Entry 6QZD (X-ray diffraction, 2.66 A resolution); this record covers chains BBB and CCC of the 3 polymer chains in the assembly.

Chain BBB:
Name: HLA class II histocompatibility antigen, DRB1-1 beta chain
Source organism: Homo sapiens
Reference sequence: P04229 (2B11_HUMAN); residues 1-190 here correspond to UniProt positions 30-219 (UniProt number = residue number + 29)
Sequence (191 residues; each row starts with the number of its first residue; numbering starts at 0):
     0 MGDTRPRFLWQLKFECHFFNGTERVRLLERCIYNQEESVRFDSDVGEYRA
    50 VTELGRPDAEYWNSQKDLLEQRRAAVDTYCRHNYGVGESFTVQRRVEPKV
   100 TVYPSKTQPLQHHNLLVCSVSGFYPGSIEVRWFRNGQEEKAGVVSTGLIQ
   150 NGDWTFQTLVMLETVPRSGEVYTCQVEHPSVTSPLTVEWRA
Disulfides: Cys15-Cys79, Cys117-Cys173
Sequence notes: initiating methionine (0)

Chain CCC:
Name: Matrix protein 1
Reference sequence: P05777 (M1_I33A0); residues 5-18 here correspond to UniProt positions 17-30 (UniProt number = residue number + 12)
Sequence (14 residues; each row starts with the number of its first residue):
     5 SGPLKAEIAQRLED

Chain BBB / chain CCC interface:
Pairs across the interface (26):
  Leu11(BBB) - Ala13(CCC)  hydrophobic
  Phe13(BBB) - Glu11(CCC)
  Asp57(BBB) - Leu16(CCC)
  Tyr60(BBB) - Arg15(CCC)
  Tyr60(BBB) - Glu17(CCC)
  Trp61(BBB) - Gln14(CCC)
  Trp61(BBB) - Arg15(CCC)  hydrogen bond (side chain-backbone)
  Trp61(BBB) - Leu16(CCC)  hydrophobic
  Leu67(BBB) - Gln14(CCC)
  Gln70(BBB) - Glu11(CCC)  hydrogen bond
  Arg71(BBB) - Glu11(CCC)  salt bridge
  Arg71(BBB) - Ile12(CCC)  hydrogen bond (side chain-backbone)
  Arg71(BBB) - Gln14(CCC)
  Ala74(BBB) - Glu11(CCC)
  Thr77(BBB) - Lys9(CCC)
  Tyr78(BBB) - Lys9(CCC)
  Tyr78(BBB) - Glu11(CCC)
  His81(BBB) - Pro7(CCC)  hydrogen bond (side chain-backbone)
  His81(BBB) - Lys9(CCC)
  Asn82(BBB) - Leu8(CCC)
  Asn82(BBB) - Lys9(CCC)  hydrogen bond (side chain-backbone)
  Val85(BBB) - Ser5(CCC)  hydrogen bond (backbone-backbone)
  Val85(BBB) - Gly6(CCC)
  Val85(BBB) - Pro7(CCC)
  Val85(BBB) - Leu8(CCC)  hydrophobic
  Ser88(BBB) - Ser5(CCC)  hydrogen bond
Other interface residues (no listed pair), chain BBB (19 interface residues in all): Trp9, Gln64, Gly84, Phe89
Other interface residues (no listed pair), chain CCC (13 interface residues in all): Ala10

Overview:
The interface between chain BBB and chain CCC involves 19 residues on one side and 13 on the other, with 7
hydrogen bonds and 1 salt bridge. Polar pairs include Arg71(BBB)-Glu11(CCC), Trp61(BBB)-Arg15(CCC) and
Gln70(BBB)-Glu11(CCC).
Here chain BBB is HLA class II histocompatibility antigen, DRB1-1 beta chain (Homo sapiens) and chain CCC is
Matrix protein 1. Entry 6QZD (HLA-DR1 with SGP Influenza Matrix Peptide) was determined by X-ray diffraction,
deposited together with 6QZA and 6QZC.
